Entry 3CMA (X-ray diffraction, 2.80 A resolution); this record covers chains A and 0 of the 33 polymer chains in the assembly.

== Chain A ==
Name: 50S ribosomal protein L2P
Source organism: Haloarcula marismortui
UniProt: P20276 (RL2_HALMA); residues 0-239 here correspond to UniProt positions 1-240 (UniProt number = residue number + 1)
Chain sequence (240 residues; numbered 0 to 239; the number before each row is that of its first residue; numbering starts at 0):
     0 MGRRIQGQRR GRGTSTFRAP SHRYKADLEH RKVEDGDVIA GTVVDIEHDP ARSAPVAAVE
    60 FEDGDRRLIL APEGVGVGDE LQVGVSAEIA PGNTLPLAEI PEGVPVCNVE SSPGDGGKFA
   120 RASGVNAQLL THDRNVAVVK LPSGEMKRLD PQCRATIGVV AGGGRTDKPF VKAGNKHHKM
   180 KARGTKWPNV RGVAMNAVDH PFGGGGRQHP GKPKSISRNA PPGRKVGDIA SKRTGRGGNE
Unresolved in the structure: 0, 238-239
Bound ions: Mg2+: Asn-188 (shared with U1846(0), G1884(0) of chain 0); Sr2+ near His-208 (its only coordinating residue here)

== Chain 0 ==
Molecule: 23S ribosomal RNA
Source organism: Haloarcula marismortui
Sequence (2923 nucleotides; numbered 1 to 2923; the number before each row is that of its first residue):
     1 GUUGGCUACU AUGCCAGCUG GUGGAUUGCU CGGCUCAGGC GCUGAUGAAG GACGUGCCAA
    61 GCUGCGAUAA GCUGUGGGGA GCCGCACGGA GGCGAAGAAC CACAGAUUUC CGAAUGAGAA
   121 UCUCUCUAAC AAUUGCUUCG CGCAAUGAGG AACCCCGAGA ACUGAAACAU CUCAGUAUCG
   181 GGAGGAACAG AAAACGCAAC GUGAUGUCGU UAGUAACCGC GAGUGAACGC GAUACAGCCC
   241 AAACCGAAGC CCUCACGGGC AAUGUGGUGU CAGGGCUACC UCUCAUCAGC CGACCGUCUU
   301 CACGAAGUCU CUUGGAAUAG AGCGUGAUAC AGGGUGACAA CCCCGUACUG AAGACCAGUA
   361 CGCUGUGCGG UAGUGCCAGA GUAGCGGGGG UUGGAUAUCC CUCGCGAAUA ACGCAGGCAU
   421 CGACUGCGAA GGCUAAACAC AACCUGAGAC CGAUAGUGAA CAAGUAGUGU GAACGAACGC
   481 UGCAAAGUAC CCUCAGAAGG GAGGCGAAAU AGAGCAUGAA AUCAGUUGGC GAUCGAGCGA
   541 CAGGGCAUAC AAGGUCCCUU GACGAAUGAC CGAGACGCGA GUCUCCAGUA AGACUCACGG
   601 GAAGCCGAUG UUCUGUCGUA CGUUUUGAAA AACGAGCCAG GGAGUGUGUC UGUAUGGCAA
   661 GUCUAACCGG AGUAUCCGGG GAGGCACAGG GAAACCGACA UGGCCGCAGG GCUUUGCCCG
   721 AGGGCCGCCG UCUUCAAGGG CGGGGAGCCA UGUGGACACG ACCCGAAUCC GGACGAUCUA
   781 CGCAUGGACA AGAUGAAGCG UGCCGAAAGG CACGUGGAAG UCUGUUAGAG UUGGUGUCCU
   841 ACAAUACCCU CUCGUGAUCU AUGUGUAGGG GUGAAAGGCC CAUCGAGUCC GGCAACAGCU
   901 GGUUCCAAUC GAAACAUGUC GAAGCAUGAC CUCCGCCGAG GUAGUCUGUG AGGUAGAGCG
   961 ACCGAUUGGU GUGUCCGCCU CCGAGAGGAG UCGGCACACC UGUCAAACUC CAAACUUACA
  1021 GACGCUGUUU GACGCGGGGA UUCCGGUGCG CGGGGUAAGC CUGUGUACCA GGAGGGGAAC
  1081 AACCCAGAGA UAGGUUAAGG UCCCCAAGUG UGGAUUAAGU GUAAUCCUCU GAAGGUGGUC
  1141 UCGAGCCCUA GACAGCCGGG AGGUGAGCUU AGAAGCAGCU ACCCUCUAAG AAAAGCGUAA
  1201 CAGCUUACCG GCCGAGGUUU GAGGCGCCCA AAAUGAUCGG GACUCAAAUC CACCACCGAG
  1261 ACCUGUCCGU ACCACUCAUA CUGGUAAUCG AGUAGAUUGG CGCUCUAAUU GGAUGGAAGC
  1321 AGGGGCGAGA GCUCCUGUGG ACCGAUUAGU GACGAAAAUC CUGGCCAUAG UAGCAGCGAU
  1381 AGUCGGGUGA GAACCCCGAC GGCCUAAUGG AUAAGGGUUC CUCAGCACUG CUGAUCAGCU
  1441 GAGGGUUAGC CGGUCCUAAG UCUCACCGCA ACUCGACUGA GACGAAAUGG GAAACAGGUU
  1501 AAUAUUCCUG UGCCAUCAUG CAGUGAAAGU UGACGCCCUG GGGUCGAUCA CGCCGGGCAU
  1561 UCGCCCGGUC GAACCGUCCA ACUCCGUGGA AGCCGUAAUG GCAGGAAGCG GACGAACGGC
  1621 GGCAUAGGGA AACGUGAUUC AACCUGGGGC CCAUGAAAAG ACGAGCAUGA UGUCCGUACC
  1681 GAGAACCGAC ACAGGUGUCC AUGGCGGCGA AAGCCAAGGC CUGUCGGGAG CAACCAACGU
  1741 UAGGGAAUUC GGCAAGUUAG UCCCGUACCU UCGGAAGAAG GGAUGCCUGC UCCGGAACGG
  1801 AGCAGGUCGC AGUGACUCGG AAGCUCGGAC UGUCUAGUAA CAACAUAGGU GACCGCAAAU
  1861 CCGCAAGGAC UCGUACGGUC ACUGAAUCCU GCCCAGUGCA GGUAUCUGAA CACCUCGUAC
  1921 AAGAGGACGA AGGACCUGUC AACGGCGGGG GUAACUAUGA CCCUCUUAAG GUAGCGUAGU
  1981 ACCUUGCCGC AUCAGUAGCG GCUUGCAUGA AUGGAUUAAC CAGAGCUUCA CUGUCCCAAC
  2041 GUUGGGCCCG GUGAACUGUA CAUUCCAGUG CGGAGUCUGG AGACACCCAG GGGGAAGCGA
  2101 AGACCCUAUG GAGCUUUACU GCAGGCUGUC GCUGAGACGU GGUCGCCGAU GUGCAGCAUA
  2161 GGUAGGAGUC GUUACAGAGG UACCCGCGCU AGCGGGCCAC CCAGACAACA GUGAAAUACU
  2221 ACCCGUCGGU GACUGCGACU CUCACUCCGG GAGGAGGACA CCGAUAGCCG GGCAGUUUGA
  2281 CUGGGGCGGU ACGCGCUCGA AAAGAUAUCG AGCGCGCCCU AUGGUCAUCU CAGCCGGGAC
  2341 AGAGACCCGG CGAAGAGUGC AAGAGCAAAA GAUGACUUGA CAGUGUUCUU CCCAACGAGG
  2401 AACGCUGACG CGAAAGCGUG GUCUAGCGAA CCAAUUAGCC UGCUUGAUGC GGGCAAUUGA
  2461 UGACAGAAAA GCUACCCUAG GGAUAACAGA GUCGUCACUC GCAAGAGCAC AUAUCGACCG
  2521 AGUGGCUUGC UACCUCGAUG UCGGUUCCCU CCAUCCUGCC CGUGCAGAAG CGGGCAAGGG
  2581 UGAGGUUGUU CGCCUAUUAA AGGAGGUCGU GAGCUGGGUU UAGACCGUCG UGAGACAGGU
  2641 CGGCUGCUAU CUACUGGGUG UGUAAUGGUG UCUGACAAGA ACGACCGUAU AGUACGAGAG
  2701 GAACUACGGU UGGUGGCCAC UGGUGUACCG GUUGUUCGAG AGAGCACGUG CCGGGUAGCC
  2761 ACGCCACACG GGGUAAGAGC UGAACGCAUC UAAGCUCGAA ACCCACUUGG AAAAGAGACA
  2821 CCGCCGAGGU CCCGCGUACA AGACGCGGUC GAUAGACUCG GGGUGUGCGC GUCGAGGUAA
  2881 CGAGACGUUA AGCCCACGAG CACUAACAGA CCAAAGCCAU CAU
Unresolved in the structure: 1-9, 126-127, 715, 971-998, 1560, 1952-1963, 2137-2236, 2339-2343, 2665-2666, 2915-2923
Modified positions: 1MA (6-hydro-1-methyladenosine-5'-monophosphate) at position 628, OMU (o2'-methyluridine 5'-monophosphate) at position 2587, OMG (o2'-methylguanosine-5'-monophosphate) at position 2588, UR3 (3-methyluridine-5'-monophoshate) at position 2619, PSU (pseudouridine-5'-monophosphate) at position 2621
Bound ions: Mg2+ site 1 near G28 (its only coordinating residue here); Na+ site 1 near C40 (its only coordinating residue here); Na+ site 2: G56, A59, G61; Sr2+ site 1 near C85 (its only coordinating residue here); Na+ site 3 near U108 (its only coordinating residue here); Na+ site 4 near C141 (its only coordinating residue here); Na+ site 5 near U146 (its only coordinating residue here); Mg2+ site 2: C162, U2276; Mg2+ site 3: A165, A167, C168; Na+ site 6: A165, A166; Mg2+ site 4 near A166 (its only coordinating residue here); Na+ site 7: C168, G2110; 37 more Na+ sites not listed; 16 more Mg2+ sites not listed; 23 more Sr2+ sites not listed
Ligand contacts: 6-aminohexanoic acid / phenylalanine: G2102, A2103, C2104, A2486, G2540, U2620, PSU_2621
From the paper describing this entry:
  - binding site for the 3-nt RNA strand: C2104, G2284, G2285, A2486, A2637
  - binding site for the 3-nt RNA strand: U2541, OMG_2588, U2589, U2590, G2618, U2620
  - conformationally variable residues (loop rearrangement): G2618 to U2620, A2637
  - binding site for phenylalanine: A2486
  - contacts within the chain: U2541/G2618

== Interface between chain A and chain 0 ==
Contacting residue pairs (259; chain A residue first):
  Gly-1(A) with A886(0), hydrogen bond to the base; C2114(0), hydrogen bond to the phosphate; C2273(0), hydrogen bond to the phosphate
  Arg-2(A) with G871(0), hydrogen bond to the base; U872(0), hydrogen bond to the base; G873(0), base contact; G878(0), hydrogen bond to the base; C879(0), base contact; A886(0), base contact
  Arg-3(A) with G870(0), salt bridge to the phosphate; G871(0), salt bridge to the phosphate; C1862(0), hydrogen bond to the phosphate; G1863(0), salt bridge to the phosphate
  Gly-6(A) with C1861(0), hydrogen bond to the sugar; C1880(0), phosphate contact
  Gln-7(A) with C1861(0), hydrogen bond to the sugar; C1862(0), hydrogen bond to the phosphate
  Arg-8(A) with G871(0), salt bridge to the phosphate; U872(0), hydrogen bond to the base; G873(0), hydrogen bond to the base
  Arg-9(A) with U1860(0), hydrogen bond to the base; A1869(0), base contact; C1870(0), sugar contact; U1879(0), hydrogen bond to the phosphate; C1880(0), salt bridge to the phosphate
  Gly-10(A) with C1861(0), hydrogen bond to the sugar; C1862(0), sugar contact; G1868(0), hydrogen bond to the base; A1869(0), sugar contact
  Arg-11(A) with U866(0), hydrogen bond to the phosphate; A867(0), salt bridge to the phosphate; G871(0), phosphate contact; C1862(0), sugar contact
  Gly-12(A) with A1869(0), sugar contact
  Thr-13(A) with U866(0), sugar contact; U872(0), hydrogen bond to the phosphate
  Ser-14(A) with G782(0), hydrogen bond to the base; C783(0), sugar contact
  Thr-15(A) with C781(0), hydrogen bond to the sugar; G782(0), hydrogen bond to the sugar; G873(0), phosphate contact
  Phe-16(A) with U872(0), phosphate contact; A1869(0), sugar contact; C1870(0), sugar contact
  Arg-17(A) with G1460(0), salt bridge to the phosphate; A1869(0), phosphate contact; C1870(0), phosphate contact
  Ala-18(A) with C1870(0), hydrogen bond to the phosphate; U1871(0), phosphate contact
  Ser-20(A) with C1872(0), hydrogen bond to the phosphate
  His-21(A) with C783(0), hydrogen bond to the phosphate; A784(0), salt bridge to the phosphate
  Arg-22(A) with C783(0), phosphate contact; A784(0), salt bridge to the phosphate
  Tyr-23(A) with C1872(0), base contact
  Lys-24(A) with U1654(0), sugar contact; C1872(0), base contact
  Ala-25(A) with C1872(0), hydrogen bond to the sugar
  Asp-26(A) with C1872(0), hydrogen bond to the base
  Lys-31(A) with G2250(0), salt bridge to the phosphate
  Glu-33(A) with G2250(0), base contact
  His-47(A) with A1653(0), salt bridge to the phosphate; U1654(0), stacking on the base
  Pro-49(A) with U1654(0), phosphate contact
  Ala-50(A) with G1873(0), sugar contact
  Arg-51(A) with G1873(0), phosphate contact; U1874(0), salt bridge to the phosphate
  Ser-52(A) with C1652(0), hydrogen bond to the phosphate; A1653(0), hydrogen bond to the phosphate
  Ser-110(A) with A1857(0), hydrogen bond to the phosphate
  Ser-111(A) with C2248(0), hydrogen bond to the sugar
  Pro-112(A) with C2248(0), hydrogen bond to the sugar
  Gly-113(A) with G2249(0), sugar contact
  Asp-114(A) with C2248(0), sugar contact; G2249(0), phosphate contact
  Lys-117(A) with C1856(0), sugar contact; A1857(0), phosphate contact; U1874(0), hydrogen bond to the sugar
  Phe-118(A) with G1855(0), base contact; U1874(0), sugar contact
  Ala-119(A) with U1874(0), hydrogen bond to the sugar; A1875(0), hydrogen bond to the phosphate
  Arg-120(A) with G1873(0), salt bridge to the phosphate; U1874(0), salt bridge to the phosphate; A1875(0), hydrogen bond to the phosphate
  Ala-121(A) with U1874(0), phosphate contact; A1875(0), hydrogen bond to the phosphate; C1876(0), sugar contact
  Ser-122(A) with C1876(0), hydrogen bond to the sugar
  Gly-123(A) with C1876(0), hydrogen bond to the base
  Val-124(A) with A1875(0), phosphate contact; C1876(0), phosphate contact
  Leu-140(A) with G1855(0), base contact
  Pro-141(A) with G1855(0), base contact; A1875(0), sugar contact; C1876(0), phosphate contact
  Ser-142(A) with G1855(0), hydrogen bond to the base; A1875(0), hydrogen bond to the sugar
  Glu-144(A) with G1855(0), hydrogen bond to the sugar
  Lys-146(A) with G1855(0), hydrogen bond to the phosphate; C1856(0), salt bridge to the phosphate
  Asp-149(A) with G2254(0), sugar contact
  Gly-162(A) with C1876(0), base contact
  Gly-163(A) with C1876(0), hydrogen bond to the base
  Arg-164(A) with C1652(0), sugar contact; C1876(0), hydrogen bond to the phosphate; G1877(0), salt bridge to the phosphate
  Thr-165(A) with C1652(0), base contact; C1876(0), hydrogen bond to the sugar
  Lys-167(A) with C1652(0), hydrogen bond to the base
  Pro-168(A) with G1848(0), phosphate contact
  Phe-169(A) with C1652(0), stacking on the base; A1847(0), hydrogen bond to the phosphate; G1848(0), hydrogen bond to the phosphate
  Val-170(A) with A1847(0), hydrogen bond to the sugar
  Lys-171(A) with G820(0), salt bridge to the phosphate
  Ala-172(A) with G820(0), hydrogen bond to the base; A857(0), base contact; U1846(0), hydrogen bond to the sugar
  Gly-173(A) with G820(0), hydrogen bond to the base; A857(0), phosphate contact
  Lys-175(A) with A1847(0), salt bridge to the phosphate
  His-176(A) with A857(0), sugar contact
  His-177(A) with A857(0), salt bridge to the phosphate; A1653(0), stacking on the base
  Lys-178(A) with C1652(0), hydrogen bond to the base; A1653(0), sugar contact; G1877(0), salt bridge to the phosphate
  Lys-180(A) with C783(0), phosphate contact
  Ala-181(A) with U1654(0), phosphate contact
  Arg-182(A) with G1878(0), salt bridge to the phosphate
  Gly-183(A) with C1870(0), phosphate contact; U1871(0), hydrogen bond to the phosphate; U1879(0), phosphate contact
  Thr-184(A) with U1879(0), hydrogen bond to the phosphate
  Lys-185(A) with G873(0), salt bridge to the phosphate; A874(0), salt bridge to the phosphate
  Trp-186(A) with A857(0), base contact; U1846(0), sugar contact; A1847(0), hydrogen bond to the phosphate
  Pro-187(A) with A874(0), sugar contact; A1845(0), phosphate contact; U1846(0), phosphate contact
  Asn-188(A) with A1845(0), phosphate contact; U1846(0), hydrogen bond to the phosphate
  Val-189(A) with A874(0), sugar contact; A875(0), sugar contact; C1844(0), phosphate contact; A1845(0), phosphate contact
  Arg-190(A) with C1844(0), salt bridge to the phosphate; A1845(0), salt bridge to the phosphate; C1882(0), phosphate contact; U1883(0), salt bridge to the phosphate; G1884(0), base contact
  Gly-191(A) with C1882(0), hydrogen bond to the phosphate
  Val-192(A) with C1882(0), hydrogen bond to the phosphate
  Ala-193(A) with A875(0), hydrogen bond to the sugar; A876(0), phosphate contact; C1844(0), sugar contact
  Met-194(A) with A875(0), base contact
  Asn-195(A) with G877(0), hydrogen bond to the sugar
  Ala-196(A) with C2114(0), sugar contact; U2115(0), phosphate contact
  Val-197(A) with G877(0), base contact; C2114(0), phosphate contact
  Asp-198(A) with G873(0), hydrogen bond to the base; A875(0), base contact
  His-199(A) with A1881(0), salt bridge to the phosphate
  Phe-201(A) with A1881(0), phosphate contact; C1882(0), phosphate contact
  Gly-202(A) with A2633(0), phosphate contact
  Gly-203(A) with A2633(0), phosphate contact; G2634(0), phosphate contact
  Gly-204(A) with A2633(0), hydrogen bond to the phosphate; G2634(0), hydrogen bond to the phosphate
  Gly-205(A) with C2625(0), phosphate contact; G2634(0), hydrogen bond to the base
  Arg-206(A) with C2626(0), phosphate contact; C2629(0), base contact; G2630(0), hydrogen bond to the base
  Gln-207(A) with C1844(0), hydrogen bond to the phosphate; U2012(0), sugar contact; C2625(0), phosphate contact
  His-208(A) with G1944(0), salt bridge to the phosphate; G2630(0), hydrogen bond to the base; G2632(0), phosphate contact
  Pro-209(A) with C1943(0), phosphate contact; G1944(0), phosphate contact
  Gly-210(A) with U2631(0), hydrogen bond to the sugar; G2632(0), sugar contact
  Lys-211(A) with C1943(0), sugar contact; U2117(0), salt bridge to the phosphate
  Pro-212(A) with G1898(0), sugar contact; A1942(0), sugar contact; C1943(0), sugar contact
  Lys-213(A) with A1881(0), sugar contact; C1882(0), sugar contact; A1942(0), salt bridge to the phosphate
  Ser-214(A) with G1898(0), hydrogen bond to the sugar; C1899(0), sugar contact
  Ile-215(A) with C1899(0), sugar contact
  Ser-216(A) with C1899(0), sugar contact; A1900(0), phosphate contact
  Arg-217(A) with C1853(0), hydrogen bond to the sugar; A1859(0), phosphate contact; U1860(0), salt bridge to the phosphate; A1900(0), hydrogen bond to the phosphate
  Asn-218(A) with G2124(0), hydrogen bond to the base; G2125(0), hydrogen bond to the sugar; C2126(0), sugar contact
  Pro-220(A) with A2123(0), base contact; G2272(0), base contact
  Pro-221(A) with C1861(0), phosphate contact; C1862(0), phosphate contact
  Gly-222(A) with G2272(0), sugar contact
  Arg-223(A) with G2270(0), hydrogen bond to the phosphate; G2271(0), salt bridge to the phosphate; G2272(0), salt bridge to the phosphate
  Lys-224(A) with U1860(0), salt bridge to the phosphate; C1861(0), salt bridge to the phosphate
  Val-225(A) with C1880(0), sugar contact; A1881(0), phosphate contact
  Gly-226(A) with G1851(0), base contact; C1880(0), hydrogen bond to the sugar; A1881(0), sugar contact
  Asp-227(A) with G1851(0), hydrogen bond to the base; A1852(0), sugar contact; A1942(0), sugar contact
  Ile-228(A) with A1852(0), hydrogen bond to the sugar; C1853(0), sugar contact; U1860(0), sugar contact
  Ala-229(A) with C1853(0), sugar contact; C1899(0), sugar contact; A1900(0), sugar contact
  Ser-230(A) with A1852(0), phosphate contact; C1853(0), phosphate contact; C1899(0), hydrogen bond to the sugar; A1900(0), sugar contact
  Lys-231(A) with A1852(0), phosphate contact; C1853(0), salt bridge to the phosphate; C1854(0), salt bridge to the phosphate; A1900(0), sugar contact; G1938(0), hydrogen bond to the base
  Arg-232(A) with A1852(0), sugar contact; U1939(0), sugar contact
  Thr-233(A) with G1851(0), sugar contact; U1939(0), hydrogen bond to the sugar; C1940(0), sugar contact; A1942(0), hydrogen bond to the sugar
  Gly-234(A) with G1851(0), sugar contact; C1940(0), sugar contact; A1941(0), phosphate contact; A1942(0), hydrogen bond to the phosphate
  Arg-235(A) with U1850(0), hydrogen bond to the phosphate; G1851(0), salt bridge to the phosphate; A1941(0), base contact
  Gly-236(A) with U1939(0), phosphate contact; C1940(0), phosphate contact
  Gly-237(A) with U1939(0), phosphate contact
Interface residues without a listed pair, chain A (123 interface residues in all): Ile-4, Gln-5, Val-32
Interface residues without a listed pair, chain 0 (100 interface residues in all): U858, G865, A1459, C1651, A1843, U2116, A2255, A2274

== Summary ==
123 residues of chain A face 100 of chain 0 across their interface, with 84 hydrogen bonds, 38 salt bridges
and 3 aromatic stacking contacts. Polar pairs include Gly-1(A)/A886(0), Arg-2(A)/G871(0) and Arg-2(A)/U872(0).
The paper reports a binding site for the 3-nt RNA strand at C2104(0), G2284(0) and G2285(0) among others; a
binding site for phenylalanine at A2486(0).
Chain A is 50S ribosomal protein L2P and chain 0 is 23S ribosomal RNA, both from Haloarcula marismortui; the
structure, The structure of CCA and CCA-Phe-Cap-Bio bound to the large ribosomal subunit of Haloarcula
marismortui, was determined by X-ray diffraction together with 3CME from the same study.
